Entry 4L80 (X-ray diffraction, 2.01 A resolution); this record covers chains A and D of the 6 polymer chains in the assembly.

== Chain A (and D) ==
Name: HpcH/HpaI aldolase
Source organism: Chloroflexus aurantiacus
Notes: EC 4.1.3.24; chain D of this document is another copy of the same molecule, construct and numbering; everything in this record applies to it too
Reference sequence: A9WC35 (A9WC35_CHLAA); residue numbers follow UniProt; this construct covers 1-348
Amino-acid sequence (348 residues; numbered 1 to 348; the number before each row is that of its first residue):
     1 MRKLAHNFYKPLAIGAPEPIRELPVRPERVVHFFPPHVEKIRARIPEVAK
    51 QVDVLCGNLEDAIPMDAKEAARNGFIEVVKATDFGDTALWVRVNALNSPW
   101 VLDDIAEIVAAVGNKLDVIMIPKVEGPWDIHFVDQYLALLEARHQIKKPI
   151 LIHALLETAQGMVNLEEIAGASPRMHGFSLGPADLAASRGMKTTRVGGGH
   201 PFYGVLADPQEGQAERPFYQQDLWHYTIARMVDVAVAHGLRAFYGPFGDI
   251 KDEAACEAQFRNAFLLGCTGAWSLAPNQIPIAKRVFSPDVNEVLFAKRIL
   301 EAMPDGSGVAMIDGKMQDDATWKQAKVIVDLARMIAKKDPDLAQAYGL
Unresolved in the structure: 1, 347-348 (chain D: 1, 211-213)
Metal / ion sites: Mg2+: Glu-157, Asp-184 (together with oxalate ion)
Residues lining bound ligands:
  - propionyl Coenzyme A (1VU), molecule 1: His-32, Phe-33, Phe-34, Pro-35, Lys-40, Ile-41, Arg-44, Val-48, Asn-58, Asp-61, Ala-62, Arg-92, Ala-183, Val-196, Pro-246, Trp-272, Leu-274, Ala-275, Pro-276
  - propionyl Coenzyme A (1VU), molecule 2: Val-309, Met-311, Met-316, Asp-318, Ala-320
  - oxalate ion (OXL): Arg-92, Leu-155, Glu-157, Gly-181, Pro-182, Ala-183, Asp-184, Pro-246, Trp-272
What the authors report for this chain:
  - Mg2+ coordination: Glu-157, Asp-184
  - Mg2+ coordination through a water molecule: Glu-60, Asp-61
  - catalytic residues: Arg-92, Asp-318 (proposed by the authors, not directly observed)
  - binding site for propionyl Coenzyme A: His-32
  - binding site for 2-amino-2-hydroxymethyl-propane-1,3-diol: Gln-221, Asp-222
  - contacts within the chain: Asn-58/Arg-92 (hydrogen bond)
  - specificity-determining residues: Ala-183 (by similarity / conservation)
  - conformationally variable residues (domain motion, loop rearrangement): Lys-192 to Tyr-203, Phe-286, Ser-287, Pro-288, Gly-314

== How chain A and chain D interact ==
Contacting residue pairs (36):
  Lys-3(A) / Trp-128(D)
  Asn-7(A) / Gln-160(D)  hydrogen bond
  Leu-12(A) / Leu-96(D)
  Leu-12(A) / Asn-97(D)
  Ala-13(A) / Asn-97(D)
  Ile-14(A) / Asn-97(D)  hydrogen bond (backbone-backbone)
  Leu-96(A) / Leu-12(D)
  Leu-96(A) / Gln-135(D)  hydrogen bond (backbone-side chain)
  Leu-96(A) / Leu-139(D)
  Asn-97(A) / Leu-12(D)
  Asn-97(A) / Ala-13(D)
  Asn-97(A) / Ile-14(D)  hydrogen bond (backbone-backbone)
  Ser-98(A) / Leu-139(D)
  Val-101(A) / Leu-139(D)  hydrophobic
  Leu-102(A) / Leu-139(D)  hydrophobic
  Leu-102(A) / Arg-143(D)
  Asp-103(A) / Arg-143(D)  salt bridge
  Trp-128(A) / Lys-3(D)
  Trp-128(A) / His-131(D)
  His-131(A) / Trp-128(D)
  His-131(A) / His-131(D)  hydrogen bond
  Phe-132(A) / Phe-132(D)  hydrophobic
  Phe-132(A) / Gln-135(D)
  Phe-132(A) / Tyr-136(D)
  Phe-132(A) / Leu-139(D)  hydrophobic
  Gln-135(A) / Leu-96(D)  hydrogen bond (side chain-backbone)
  Gln-135(A) / Phe-132(D)
  Tyr-136(A) / Phe-132(D)
  Leu-139(A) / Leu-96(D)
  Leu-139(A) / Ser-98(D)
  Leu-139(A) / Val-101(D)  hydrophobic
  Leu-139(A) / Leu-102(D)  hydrophobic
  Leu-139(A) / Phe-132(D)  hydrophobic
  Arg-143(A) / Leu-102(D)
  Arg-143(A) / Asp-103(D)  salt bridge
  Gln-160(A) / Asn-7(D)  hydrogen bond
Interface residues without a listed pair, chain A (22 interface residues in all): Arg-2, Leu-4, Leu-140
Interface residues without a listed pair, chain D (23 interface residues in all): Arg-2, Pro-99, Asp-129, Leu-140

== Overview ==
22 residues of chain A face 23 of chain D across their interface; the contacts include 7 hydrogen bonds and 2
salt bridges. Polar contacts include Asp-103(A)/Arg-143(D), Asn-7(A)/Gln-160(D) and Leu-96(A)/Gln-135(D).
Ligands of chain A: propionyl Coenzyme A and oxalate ion. The paper reports catalytic residues Arg-92(A) and
Asp-318(A); a binding site for 2-amino-2-hydroxymethyl-propane-1,3-diol at Gln-221(A) and Asp-222(A).
Both chains are HpcH/HpaI aldolase (Chloroflexus aurantiacus). Entry 4L80 (Crystal Structure of Chloroflexus
aurantiacus malyl-CoA lyase in complex with magnesium, oxalate, and propionyl-CoA) was determined by X-ray
diffraction (same publication as 4L7Z, 4L9Y and 4L9Z).
